Entry 2UYN (X-ray diffraction, 1.60 A resolution); this record covers chains A and B of the 3 polymer chains in the assembly.

# Chain A
Protein: Protein tdcf
Organism: Escherichia coli
UniProt: P0AGL2 (TDCF_ECOLI); residues 1-129 here = UniProt positions 1-129
Amino-acid sequence (129 residues; numbered 1 to 129; the number before each row is that of its first residue):
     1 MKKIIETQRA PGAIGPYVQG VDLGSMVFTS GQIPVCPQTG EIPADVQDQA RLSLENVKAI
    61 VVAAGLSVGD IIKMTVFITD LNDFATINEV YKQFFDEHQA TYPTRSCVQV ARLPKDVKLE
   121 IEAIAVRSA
Unresolved in the structure: 1, 129
Modified residues: C36 (cysteinesulfonic acid; OCS); K58 (lysine nz-carboxylic acid; KCX)
Glycans and other covalent adducts: covalent link K58-H98
Small-molecule neighbours:
  - 2-ketobutyric acid (2KT), molecule 1: Y17, G31, I33, P114, E120
  - 2-ketobutyric acid (2KT), molecule 2: F84, R105, S106, C107
From the paper describing this entry:
  - binding site for 2-ketobutyric acid: Y17, R105, C107, P114, E120
  - post-translational modification sites: C36, K58

# Chain B
Protein: Protein tdcf
Organism: Escherichia coli
UniProt: P0AGL2 (TDCF_ECOLI); numbering as in UniProt (aligned over 1-129)
Amino-acid sequence (129 residues; numbered 1 to 129; the number before each row is that of its first residue):
     1 MKKIIETQRA PGAIGPYVQG VDLGSMVFTS GQIPVCPQTG EIPADVQDQA RLSLENVKAI
    61 VVAAGLSVGD IIKMTVFITD LNDFATINEV YKQFFDEHQA TYPTRSCVQV ARLPKDVKLE
   121 IEAIAVRSA
Unresolved in the structure: 1, 129
Modified residues: C36 (cysteinesulfonic acid; OCS)
Small-molecule neighbours:
  - 2-ketobutyric acid (2KT), molecule 1: I14, Y17, G31, I33, P114, E120
  - 2-ketobutyric acid (2KT), molecule 2: F84, R105, S106, C107
From the paper describing this entry:
  - conformationally variable residues (loop rearrangement): P11 to Y17

# Interface between chain A and chain B
Residue-residue contacts - 42 pairs, chain A then chain B:
  G69(A) - K2(B)  hydrogen bond (backbone-side chain)
  I72(A) - K2(B)
  I72(A) - F28(B)  hydrophobic
  K73(A) - E122(B)  salt bridge
  L81(A) - R112(B)
  L81(A) - L113(B)
  L81(A) - P114(B)
  N82(A) - R112(B)
  F84(A) - I14(B)
  N88(A) - P16(B)
  Y91(A) - P16(B)
  K92(A) - P16(B)
  T101(A) - I4(B)
  Y102(A) - P16(B)
  Y102(A) - Y17(B)  hydrophobic
  Y102(A) - V18(B)
  P103(A) - Y17(B)
  P103(A) - V18(B)  hydrogen bond (backbone-backbone)
  T104(A) - V18(B)
  T104(A) - G20(B)
  T104(A) - V21(B)
  T104(A) - F28(B)
  T104(A) - S30(B)
  R105(A) - P16(B)
  R105(A) - Y17(B)
  R105(A) - S30(B)  hydrogen bond (backbone-side chain)
  R105(A) - G31(B)  hydrogen bond (backbone-backbone)
  S106(A) - G31(B)  hydrogen bond (side chain-backbone)
  S106(A) - E120(B)
  S106(A) - E122(B)  hydrogen bond
  C107(A) - P114(B)
  C107(A) - E120(B)
  V108(A) - F77(B)  hydrophobic
  V108(A) - L113(B)  hydrophobic
  V108(A) - E120(B)
  Q109(A) - V110(B)
  Q109(A) - A111(B)  hydrogen bond (backbone-backbone)
  Q109(A) - R112(B)  hydrogen bond (backbone-backbone)
  V110(A) - A111(B)
  I124(A) - F28(B)  hydrophobic
  V126(A) - K2(B)
  V126(A) - L23(B)  hydrophobic
Other interface residues (no listed pair), chain A (27 interface residues in all): M26, D70, I71, T75, F77, S128
Other interface residues (no listed pair), chain B (24 interface residues in all): G15, Q19, M26, T29

# Summary
27 residues of chain A face 24 of chain B across their interface, with 8 hydrogen bonds and 1 salt bridge.
Polar pairs include K73(A)-E122(B), G69(A)-K2(B) and R105(A)-S30(B). The paper reports a binding site for
2-ketobutyric acid at Y17(A), R105(A) and C107(A) among others; modification sites C36(A) and K58(A).
Here chain A is Protein tdcf and chain B is Protein tdcf, both from Escherichia coli. Entry 2UYN (Crystal
structure of E. coli TdcF with bound 2-ketobutyrate) was determined by X-ray diffraction (same publication as
2UYJ, 2UYK and 2UYP).
